PDB entry 5HOD | X-ray diffraction, 2.68 A resolution | chains A and B of the 4 polymer chains in the assembly

Chain A:
Name: LIM/homeobox protein Lhx4
Organism: Homo sapiens
Reference sequence: Q969G2 (LHX4_HUMAN); residues 84-144 here correspond to UniProt positions 156-216 (UniProt number = residue number + 72)
Sequence (61 residues; numbered 84 to 144; the number before each row is that of its first residue):
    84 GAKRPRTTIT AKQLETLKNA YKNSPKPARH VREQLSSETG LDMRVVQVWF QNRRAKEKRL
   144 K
What the authors report for this chain:
  - specificity-determining residues: Arg127, Val131, Ala138

Chain B:
Molecule: 20-nt DNA strand
Sequence (20 nucleotides; row label = number of the first residue in the row):
     1 ACCTAATTAG GCGTAATTAG

Interface between chain A and chain B:
Pairs across the interface (13):
  Arg87(A) with DA16(B), phosphate contact; DT17(B), salt bridge to the phosphate
  Pro88(A) with DA16(B), phosphate contact
  Arg89(A) with DG13(B), base contact; DT14(B), hydrogen bond to the base; DA15(B), hydrogen bond to the sugar
  Thr90(A) with DA15(B), phosphate contact; DA16(B), phosphate contact
  Ile92(A) with DA15(B), phosphate contact
  Val128(A) with DA16(B), phosphate contact
  Val131(A) with DA16(B), base contact
  Asn135(A) with DA15(B), hydrogen bond to the base; DA16(B), base contact
Also at the interface, not in a pair above, chain A (10 interface residues in all): Trp132, Lys139

Overview:
10 residues of chain A and 5 residues of chain B are in contact; the contacts include 3 hydrogen bonds and 1
salt bridge. Polar contacts include Arg89(A)-DT14(B), Asn135(A)-DA15(B) and Arg89(A)-DA15(B). The paper
reports specificity determinants Arg127(A), Val131(A) and Ala138(A).
Chain A is LIM/homeobox protein Lhx4 (Homo sapiens) and chain B is a 20-nt DNA strand; the structure,
Structure of LHX4 transcription factor complexed with DNA, was determined by X-ray diffraction, deposited
together with 5LTY and 5LUX.
